8FQK - chains A and G of the 7 polymer chains in the assembly; structure by electron microscopy, 3.50 A resolution.

# Chain A (and G)
Molecule: Scaffolding domain delta
Organism: Escherichia phage HK97
Notes: chain G of this document is another copy of the same molecule, construct and numbering; everything in this record applies to it too
UniProtKB: P49861 (CAPSD_BPHK7); numbering as in UniProt (aligned over 1-385)
Chain sequence (385 residues; each row starts with the number of its first residue):
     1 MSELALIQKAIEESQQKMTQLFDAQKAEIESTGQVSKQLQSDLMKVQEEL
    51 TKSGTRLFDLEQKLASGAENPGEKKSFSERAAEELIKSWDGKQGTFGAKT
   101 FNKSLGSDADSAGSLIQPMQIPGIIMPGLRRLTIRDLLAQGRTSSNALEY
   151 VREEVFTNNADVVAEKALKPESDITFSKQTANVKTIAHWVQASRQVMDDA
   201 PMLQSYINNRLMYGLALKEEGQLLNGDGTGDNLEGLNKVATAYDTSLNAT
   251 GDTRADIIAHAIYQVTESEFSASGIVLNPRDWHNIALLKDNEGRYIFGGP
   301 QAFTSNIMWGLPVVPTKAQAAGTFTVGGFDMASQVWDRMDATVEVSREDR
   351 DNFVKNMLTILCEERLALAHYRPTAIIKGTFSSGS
Not modelled in the structure: 1-75, 106-130, 158-172, 384-385
Curated features (UniProtKB/Swiss-Prot):
  - cross-link: Lys-169 (Isoaspartyl lysine isopeptide (Lys-Asn) (interchain with N-356)), Asn-356 (Isoaspartyl lysine isopeptide (Asn-Lys) (interchain with K-169))
  - mutagenesis: Lys-103 (K103L: Reduced cleavage efficiency), Lys-169 (K169Y: Loss of ability to form cross-links between subunits), Asn-356 (N356D: Loss of cleavage and cross-linking), Cys-362 (C362S: No loss in the ability to form cross-links)
What the authors report for this chain:
  - conformationally variable residues (order/disorder transition): Leu-105 to Arg-130

# Interface between chain A and chain G
Contacting residue pairs (6; chain A residue first):
  Ser-145(A) with Asn-146(G)
  Asn-146(A) with Ser-145(G); Ala-147(G)
  Ala-147(A) with Asn-182(G)
  Asn-182(A) with Ala-147(G); Asn-182(G), hydrogen bond
Other interface residues (no listed pair), chain A (5 interface residues in all): Thr-180

# Overview
5 residues of chain A and 4 residues of chain G are in contact; the contacts include 1 hydrogen bond. The
hydrogen-bonded pair is Asn-182(A)/Asn-182(G). Curated annotation (UniProt) lists 4 mutagenesis sites on chain
A. The paper reports conformational variability at Leu-105(A).
Chain A and chain G are both Scaffolding domain delta (Escherichia phage HK97); the structure, Asymmetric unit
of HK97 phage prohead I, was determined by electron microscopy (same publication as 8FQL).
